7U06 - chains d and b of the 27 polymer chains in the assembly; structure by electron microscopy, 4.20 A resolution (low resolution: residue-level contacts below are approximate; hydrogen-bond / salt-bridge calls are withheld).

Chain d:
Molecule: TRAPP-associated protein TCA17
Source organism: Saccharomyces cerevisiae
UniProtKB: P32613 (TCA17_YEAST); residue numbers follow UniProt; this construct covers 1-152
Amino-acid sequence (152 residues; row label = number of the first residue in the row):
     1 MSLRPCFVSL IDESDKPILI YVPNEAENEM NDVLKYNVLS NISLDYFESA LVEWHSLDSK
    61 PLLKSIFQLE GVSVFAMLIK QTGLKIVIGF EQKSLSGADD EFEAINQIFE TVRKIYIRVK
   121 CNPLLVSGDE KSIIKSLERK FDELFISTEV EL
Unresolved in the structure: 1-2, 25-28, 147-152

Chain b:
Molecule: Trafficking protein particle complex II-specific subunit 130
Source organism: Saccharomyces cerevisiae
UniProtKB: Q03660 (TR130_YEAST); residue numbers follow UniProt; this construct covers 1-1102
Amino-acid sequence (1104 residues; numbered 1 to 1104; the number before each row is that of its first residue):
     1 MDKEIYCGSV PVSYFDPFDL FESLRPEFQQ ILPLDNIHWK AFDGTVRTVN RLPIELIPEG
    61 RGEADKSNDE QPFIRFLIVN CISIDQYRAK VRPLVRQWLP NLESVSSSTG EKMIYKPIIL
   121 LYANSEVVDS NLFKSVSLME KFGKDFPHVQ TLEVRSVYRS PKERQEFWNQ FSQKIKASVL
   181 SIFQKRLTHL QHSLANLQKG NNFEEQLLTR EKLYELYVVF NILEDASLEL QKIKKEILRR
   241 NMNMPDGKLQ VPFESSSKSD ESLGSIIIEG TLDKFQLHKY FFIRRLRLLK LEDQTLTAFV
   301 GAFQLIKNFI ESISIEYRKS VRLLEFKHYF ITSMLSYFEF ENVSNPLLCE IKAELLMLKR
   361 DNWVQGVMAT SGYRLMDKNY PNSDVKYKFD LLKETFVDET VFQENFLTLT KEILSLFNKC
   421 EGKRQRIVDI LSIEIGLLYY QGKKYEEAVS LFLSCYEYYT QTNWNSIGLK ILQVFIDSLS
   481 HCPKLDVLQI DGESVSASAV LTNAFLNILK LCKDNDSKEI WWKKFMDLQM KNNIHLMYPL
   541 DGLFEVTLNS KVHLARANVS AIEVNLKSYG FPEDISTKTM RLSLKNMGGD VIVFGASDFL
   601 LKKGENKLIL ECRDIMYGEF SLLSFEIIVE GITFVKEFPE NQDEFIVVPE IYCKESTKVL
   661 VKQAHNLNLG EYALELKSVQ SDALESLQVE VEVQKNIGNM KNLPVSFSMD EIQARKRYNT
   721 PFENVRLEYY LLDQITAFDL IIKTSFTKKN DQGTFGETKK VRIQCYLQLS VSVEDIFKKD
   781 IFFFKFLLNS SVREEPVILY SSELSAPDTR NDYNIRGDYI ATTPALITFD GNESFINCYE
   841 ITANNNFDSK DIFNLKVRYN TLKEQLDCFI TDAVLIEGDV EWFILFEKWK TFWELEILKK
   901 LKYDYDAFKE NRIIRLLKTS IDLNKTKSKI RNLCIEKAVL DKILICLNKV SRGIAVCNTD
   961 MDEYVRNLVP KQLTVPVQLP GFEQFFHVQF EQMETSHDAL HDTIATIGNS LSYTVIVENL
  1021 SGQWGQDVID DGGYIFEILS SNEWLIHGQK RCAIKEKRKE FEVHLIPLKK GYLNFPRVEI
  1081 TNINGKSCRV DHSNAFESIL IFAA
Unresolved in the structure: 1-295, 341-344, 530-532, 697-698, 995-1003
Construct notes: expression tag (1103-1104)

How chain d and chain b interact:
Pairs across the interface - 50 pairs, chain d then chain b:
  Asp15(d) - Arg426(b)
  Lys16(d) - Gln461(b)
  Lys16(d) - Thr462(b)
  Lys16(d) - Asn463(b)
  Pro17(d) - Thr462(b)
  Pro17(d) - Asn463(b)
  Pro17(d) - Trp464(b)
  Ile20(d) - Trp464(b)
  Glu29(d) - Asn379(b)
  Asn31(d) - Asp377(b)
  Leu34(d) - Asp377(b)
  Leu34(d) - Ser466(b)
  Leu34(d) - Lys470(b)
  Lys35(d) - Asn379(b)
  Asn37(d) - Trp464(b)
  Asn37(d) - Ser466(b)
  Val38(d) - Ile430(b)
  Val38(d) - Ile467(b)
  Ser40(d) - Trp464(b)
  Asn41(d) - Arg426(b)
  Asn41(d) - Ile430(b)
  Asn41(d) - Tyr459(b)
  Asn41(d) - Trp464(b)
  Ile42(d) - Ile427(b)
  Leu44(d) - Arg426(b)
  Asp45(d) - Arg424(b)
  Tyr46(d) - Glu354(b)
  Tyr46(d) - Arg424(b)
  Glu48(d) - Lys423(b)
  Ser49(d) - Glu350(b)
  Ala50(d) - Lys423(b)
  Leu51(d) - Phe303(b)
  Leu51(d) - Gln304(b)
  Leu51(d) - Ile351(b)
  Val52(d) - Gln304(b)
  Ser65(d) - Lys307(b)
  Ile66(d) - Lys307(b)
  Phe67(d) - Glu354(b)
  Gln68(d) - Glu311(b)
  Gln68(d) - Leu358(b)
  Leu69(d) - Met357(b)
  Leu69(d) - Asp361(b)
  Glu70(d) - Asp361(b)
  Glu70(d) - Lys378(b)
  Glu70(d) - Tyr380(b)
  Gln92(d) - Arg318(b)
  Lys93(d) - Arg318(b)
  Leu95(d) - Ile315(b)
  Ser96(d) - Ile315(b)
  Gly97(d) - Ile315(b)
Interface residues without a listed pair, chain d (35 interface residues in all): Val33, Ser73, Glu91
Interface residues without a listed pair, chain b (31 interface residues in all): Val300, Pro381

In short:
35 residues of chain d and 31 residues of chain b are in contact.
Chain d is TRAPP-associated protein TCA17 and chain b is Trafficking protein particle complex II-specific
subunit 130, both from Saccharomyces cerevisiae; the structure, Structure of the yeast TRAPPII-Rab11/Ypt32
complex in the closed/open state (composite structure), was determined by electron microscopy (same
publication as 7U05).
